Entry 6HVS (X-ray diffraction, 3.10 A resolution); this record covers chains A and G of the 28 polymer chains in the assembly.

# Chain A
Molecule: Proteasome subunit alpha type-2
From: Saccharomyces cerevisiae S288C
Notes: EC 3.4.25.1
Reference sequence: P23639 (PSA2_YEAST); residues 1-250 here = UniProt positions 1-250
Amino-acid sequence (250 residues; each row starts with the number of its first residue):
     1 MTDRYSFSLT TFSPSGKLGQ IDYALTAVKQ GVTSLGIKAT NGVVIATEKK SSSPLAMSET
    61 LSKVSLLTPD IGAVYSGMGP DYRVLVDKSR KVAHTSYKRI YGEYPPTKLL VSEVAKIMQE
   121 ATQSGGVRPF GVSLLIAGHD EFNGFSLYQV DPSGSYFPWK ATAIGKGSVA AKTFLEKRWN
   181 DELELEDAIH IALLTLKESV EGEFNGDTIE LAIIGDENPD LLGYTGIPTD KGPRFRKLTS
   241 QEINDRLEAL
Curated features (UniProtKB/Swiss-Prot):
  - cross-link: Lys108 (Glycyl lysine isopeptide (Lys-Gly) (interchain with G-Cter in ubiquitin))

# Chain G
Molecule: Proteasome subunit alpha type-1
From: Saccharomyces cerevisiae S288C
Notes: EC 3.4.25.1
Reference sequence: P21243 (PSA1_YEAST); residues -8 to 243 here correspond to UniProt positions 1-252 (UniProt number = residue number + 9)
Amino-acid sequence (252 residues; each row starts with the number of its first residue; numbers below 1 keep their minus sign (Met-8 is residue -8)):
    -8 MSGAAAASAA GYDRHITIFS PEGRLYQVEY AFKATNQTNI NSLAVRGKDC TVVISQKKVP
    52 DKLLDPTTVS YIFCISRTIG MVVNGPIPDA RNAALRAKAE AAEFRYKYGY DMPCDVLAKR
   112 MANLSQIYTQ RAYMRPLGVI LTFVSVDEEL GPSIYKTDPA GYYVGYKATA TGPKQQEITT
   172 NLENHFKKSK IDHINEESWE KVVEFAITHM IDALGTEFSK NDLEVGVATK DKFFTLSAEN
   232 IEERLVAIAE QD
Unresolved in the structure: -8 to 1, 243
Ion coordination: Mg2+: Thr8, Tyr119, Arg122, Met125

# Interface between chain A and chain G
Pairs across the interface (65; chain A residue first):
  Thr2(A) with Tyr124(G)
  Asp3(A) with Tyr124(G)
  Tyr5(A) with Ile7(G); Ala123(G), hydrophobic; Tyr124(G), hydrophobic
  Leu9(A) with Ile9(G), hydrophobic; Ala123(G), hydrophobic
  Gln20(A) with Ile9(G); Phe10(G), hydrogen bond (side chain-backbone)
  Tyr23(A) with Phe10(G); Ser11(G); Pro12(G), hydrophobic; Gly14(G)
  Ala24(A) with Phe10(G), hydrophobic
  Thr26(A) with Pro12(G); Glu13(G)
  Ala27(A) with Gly14(G)
  Ser52(A) with Tyr153(G), hydrogen bond
  Pro54(A) with Lys158(G); Glu174(G)
  Leu55(A) with Tyr157(G); Lys158(G), hydrogen bond (backbone-backbone); Ala159(G); Thr170(G); Glu174(G); Phe177(G), hydrophobic
  Ala56(A) with Gly156(G); Tyr157(G), hydrophobic
  Met57(A) with Arg37(G); Val155(G); Gly156(G), hydrogen bond (backbone-backbone); Tyr157(G); Lys158(G)
  Thr60(A) with Tyr146(G); Val155(G); Gly156(G), hydrogen bond (side chain-backbone)
  Leu61(A) with Tyr153(G), hydrophobic
  Met78(A) with Phe10(G), hydrophobic; Leu16(G), hydrophobic
  Pro80(A) with Gln117(G); Ala151(G); Gly152(G); Tyr153(G)
  Asp81(A) with Gln117(G)
  Arg83(A) with Ala113(G), hydrogen bond (side chain-backbone); Asn114(G); Gly152(G), hydrogen bond (side chain-backbone); Tyr154(G)
  Val84(A) with Asn114(G); Gln117(G)
  Asp87(A) with Lys110(G), salt bridge; Asn114(G)
  Ala121(A) with Gln121(G)
  Gly126(A) with Arg122(G); Ala123(G), hydrogen bond (backbone-backbone)
  Val127(A) with Gln121(G); Arg122(G)
  Arg128(A) with Thr8(G); Phe10(G); Leu16(G); Thr120(G), hydrogen bond (side chain-backbone); Gln121(G), hydrogen bond (backbone-backbone)
  Pro129(A) with Phe10(G)
  Phe130(A) with Gln121(G)
  Gly131(A) with Phe10(G)
Also at the interface, not in a pair above, chain A (31 interface residues in all): Gln30, Ser53
Also at the interface, not in a pair above, chain G (33 interface residues in all): Leu173

# Summary
31 residues of chain A face 33 of chain G across their interface; the contacts include 10 hydrogen bonds and 1
salt bridge. Polar pairs include Asp87(A)-Lys110(G), Gln20(A)-Phe10(G) and Ser52(A)-Tyr153(G). The Mg2+ site
is built by Thr8(G), Tyr119(G), Arg122(G) and Met125(G).
Here chain A is Proteasome subunit alpha type-2 and chain G is Proteasome subunit alpha type-1, both from
Saccharomyces cerevisiae S288C. Entry 6HVS (Yeast 20S proteasome with human beta2i (1-53) in complex with 18)
was determined by X-ray diffraction, deposited together with 6HTB, 6HTC, 6HTD, 6HTP, 6HTR, 6HUB and 30 further
entries.
